Entry 2J6S (X-ray diffraction, 2.50 A resolution); this record covers chains A and P of the 3 polymer chains in the assembly.

# Chain A
Molecule: DNA polymerase IV
From: Sulfolobus solfataricus
Notes: EC 2.7.7.7
UniProtKB: Q97W02 (DPO42_SULSO); numbering as in UniProt (aligned over 1-352)
Sequence (358 residues; row label = number of the first residue in the row; numbers below 1 keep their minus sign (His-5 is residue -5)):
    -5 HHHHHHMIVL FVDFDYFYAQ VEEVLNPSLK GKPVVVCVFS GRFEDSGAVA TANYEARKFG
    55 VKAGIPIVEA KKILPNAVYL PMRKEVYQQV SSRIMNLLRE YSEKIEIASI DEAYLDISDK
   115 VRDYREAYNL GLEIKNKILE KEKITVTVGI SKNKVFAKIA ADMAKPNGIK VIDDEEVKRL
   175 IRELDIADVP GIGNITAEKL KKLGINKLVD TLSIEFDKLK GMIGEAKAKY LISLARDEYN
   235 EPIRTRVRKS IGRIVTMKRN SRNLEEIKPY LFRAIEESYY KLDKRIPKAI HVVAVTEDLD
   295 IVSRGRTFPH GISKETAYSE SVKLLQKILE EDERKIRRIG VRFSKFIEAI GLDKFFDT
Not modelled in the structure: -5 to 0, 343-352
Bound ions: Ca2+ site 1: Asp7, Phe8, Asp105 (together with 2'-deoxyadenosine 5'-triphosphate); Ca2+ site 2: Asp7, Asp105, Glu106 (together with 2'-deoxyadenosine 5'-triphosphate); Ca2+ site 3: Ala181, Ile186
Residues lining bound ligands: 2'-deoxyadenosine 5'-triphosphate (DTP): Phe8, Asp9, Tyr10, Phe11, Tyr12, Val43, Ala44, Thr45, Tyr48, Arg51, Ala57, Gly58, Ile104, Asp105, Lys159
UniProt features mapped onto this chain:
  - active site: Glu106
  - binding site (Mg(2+)): Asp7, Asp105
  - site: Tyr12 (Substrate discrimination)
  - mutagenesis: Asp105 to Glu106 (Loss of function), Glu342 to Thr352 (Almost complete loss of interaction with PCNA)

# Chain P
Molecule: 14-nt DNA strand
Sequence (14 nucleotides; numbered 1 to 14; the number before each row is that of its first residue):
     1 GGGGGAAGGA TTCC

# Interface between chain A and chain P
Residue-residue contacts (28):
  Ser103(A) - DC14(P)  hydrogen bond to the phosphate
  Ile104(A) - DC14(P)  phosphate contact
  Asp105(A) - DC14(P)  phosphate contact
  Glu106(A) - DC14(P)  phosphate contact
  Lys152(A) - DC14(P)  salt bridge to the phosphate
  Pro184(A) - DC13(P)  phosphate contact
  Gly185(A) - DT12(P)  hydrogen bond to the phosphate
  Gly185(A) - DC13(P)  hydrogen bond to the phosphate
  Ile186(A) - DT12(P)  phosphate contact
  Ile186(A) - DC13(P)  hydrogen bond to the phosphate
  Gly187(A) - DT12(P)  hydrogen bond to the phosphate
  Gly187(A) - DC13(P)  phosphate contact
  Asn188(A) - DT12(P)  phosphate contact
  Ile189(A) - DT11(P)  phosphate contact
  Ile189(A) - DT12(P)  hydrogen bond to the phosphate
  Thr190(A) - DT11(P)  phosphate contact
  Thr190(A) - DT12(P)  hydrogen bond to the phosphate
  Lys193(A) - DT11(P)  salt bridge to the phosphate
  Val296(A) - DG9(P)  phosphate contact
  Ser297(A) - DG8(P)  sugar contact
  Ser297(A) - DG9(P)  hydrogen bond to the phosphate
  Arg298(A) - DG8(P)  salt bridge to the phosphate
  Arg298(A) - DG9(P)  salt bridge to the phosphate
  Gly299(A) - DG8(P)  hydrogen bond to the phosphate
  Arg300(A) - DA7(P)  phosphate contact
  Thr301(A) - DA7(P)  hydrogen bond to the phosphate
  Lys321(A) - DG8(P)  salt bridge to the phosphate
  Lys339(A) - DA6(P)  salt bridge to the phosphate
Interface residues without a listed pair, chain A (24 interface residues in all): Val183, Lys221, Ile295

# Overview
The interface between chain A and chain P involves 24 residues on one side and 8 on the other; the contacts
include 10 hydrogen bonds and 6 salt bridges. Among the polar pairs are Ser103(A)-DC14(P), Gly185(A)-DT12(P)
and Gly185(A)-DC13(P). Bound to chain A: 2'-deoxyadenosine 5'-triphosphate.
Here chain A is DNA polymerase IV (Sulfolobus solfataricus) and chain P is a 14-nt DNA strand. Entry 2J6S
(Ternary complex of Sulfolobus solfataricus Dpo4 DNA polymerase, O6- methylguanine modified DNA, and dATP) was
determined by X-ray diffraction, deposited together with 2J6T and 2J6U.
